7N08 - chains G and C of the 3 polymer chains in the assembly; structure by X-ray diffraction, 2.00 A resolution.

[Chain G]
Name: HIV-1 gp41 immunodominant region
Chain sequence (15 residues; numbered 596 to 610; the number before each row is that of its first residue):
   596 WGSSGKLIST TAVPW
Disordered / not traced: 596-599

[Chain C]
Name: Fab 3D6 heavy chain
From: Homo sapiens
Notes: antibody fragment or engineered binder
Chain sequence (247 residues; row label = number of the first residue in the row; a row labelled like 82A-82C holds insertion residues (82A, then the next letters in order)):
     1 EVQLVESGGG LVQPGRSLRL SCAASGFTFN DYAMHWVRQA PGKGLEWVSG IS
   52A W
    53 DSSSIGYADS VKGRFTISRD NAKNSLYLQM
82A-82C NSL
    83 RAEDMALYYC VKGRDYYD
100A-100I SGGYFTVAF
   101 DIWGQGTMVT VSSASTKGPS VFPLAPSSKS TSGGTAALGC LVKDYFPEPV TVSWNSGALT
   161 SGVHTFPAVL QSSGLYSLSS VVTVPSSSLG TQTYICNVNH KPSNTKVDKK VEPKSCGRLV
   221 PRGSHHHHHH HHHH
Disordered / not traced: 1, 221-234
Cystine bridges: Cys22-Cys92, Cys140-Cys196

[How chain G and chain C interact]
Pairs across the interface (28):
  Lys601(G) with Phe100E(C)
  Leu602(G) with Trp47(C), hydrophobic; Ser56(C)
  Ile603(G) with Trp47(C), hydrophobic; Gly50(C); Ile51(C); Ser56(C); Ile57(C); Gly58(C); Phe100E(C)
  Ser604(G) with Ser56(C), hydrogen bond (backbone-side chain); Tyr100D(C); Phe100E(C)
  Thr605(G) with Trp52A(C); Asp53(C), hydrogen bond; Ser55(C), hydrogen bond; Gly100C(C); Tyr100D(C), hydrogen bond (backbone-backbone)
  Thr606(G) with Gly100B(C)
  Ala607(G) with Trp52A(C), hydrogen bond (backbone-side chain); Asp53(C); Tyr100D(C)
  Val608(G) with Trp52A(C); Tyr99(C), hydrophobic
  Pro609(G) with Asp31(C); Trp52A(C); Tyr100D(C)
  Trp610(G) with Tyr100D(C), hydrophobic
Other interface residues (no listed pair), chain C (18 interface residues in all): His35, Ser52, Tyr59
The authors on this interface:
  - epitope / paratope residues, chain C: Tyr100D(C)

[In short]
10 residues of chain G face 18 of chain C across their interface, with 5 hydrogen bonds. Among the polar pairs
are Ser604(G)-Ser56(C), Thr605(G)-Asp53(C) and Thr605(G)-Ser55(C). From the paper: the epitope/paratope
residue Tyr100D(C).
Here chain G is HIV-1 gp41 immunodominant region and chain C is Fab 3D6 heavy chain (Homo sapiens). Entry 7N08
(Crystal structure of the 3D6 antibody fragment bound to the HIV-1 gp41 immunodominant region) was determined
by X-ray diffraction (same publication as 7N04, 7N05 and 7N07).
